PDB entry 8T07 | electron microscopy, 3.38 A resolution | chains E and F of the 6 polymer chains in the assembly

[Chain E]
Protein: 18G7 Fab heavy chain
Source organism: Mus musculus
Notes: antibody fragment or engineered binder
Chain sequence (120 residues; row label = number of the first residue in the row):
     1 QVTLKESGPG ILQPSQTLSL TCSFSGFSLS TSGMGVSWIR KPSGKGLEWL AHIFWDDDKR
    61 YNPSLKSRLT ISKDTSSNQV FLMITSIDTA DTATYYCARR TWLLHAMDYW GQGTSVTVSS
Disulfides: Cys22-Cys97

[Chain F]
Protein: 18G7 Fab light chain
Source organism: Mus musculus
Notes: antibody fragment or engineered binder
Chain sequence (107 residues; row label = number of the first residue in the row):
     1 DIQMTQSPSS LSASLGGKVT ITCKASQDIN EYIAWYQHKP GKGPRLLIHY TSTLQPGIPS
    61 RFSGSGSGRD YSFSISNLEP EDIATYYCLQ YDNLLWTFGG GTKLEIK

[How chain E and chain F interact]
Pairs across the interface - 35 pairs, chain E then chain F:
  Ser37(E) - Trp96(F)
  Ile39(E) - Phe98(F)  hydrophobic
  Lys41(E) - Tyr87(F)
  Gly46(E) - Gly100(F)
  Leu47(E) - Tyr87(F)
  Leu47(E) - Phe98(F)  hydrophobic
  Trp49(E) - Leu94(F)
  Trp49(E) - Leu95(F)  hydrophobic
  Trp49(E) - Trp96(F)
  His52(E) - Leu94(F)  hydrogen bond (side chain-backbone)
  His52(E) - Trp96(F)
  Arg60(E) - Leu94(F)
  Pro63(E) - Leu95(F)  hydrophobic
  Tyr96(E) - His38(F)  hydrogen bond
  Arg100(E) - Leu94(F)
  Arg100(E) - Trp96(F)
  Leu104(E) - Leu46(F)  hydrophobic
  Leu104(E) - Gln55(F)
  His105(E) - Tyr32(F)
  His105(E) - Tyr91(F)
  His105(E) - Trp96(F)
  Ala106(E) - Ala34(F)  hydrophobic
  Ala106(E) - Tyr36(F)
  Ala106(E) - Leu89(F)  hydrophobic
  Ala106(E) - Tyr91(F)
  Met107(E) - Tyr36(F)  hydrogen bond (backbone-side chain)
  Met107(E) - Leu89(F)  hydrophobic
  Met107(E) - Trp96(F)  hydrophobic
  Met107(E) - Phe98(F)  hydrophobic
  Trp110(E) - Tyr36(F)
  Trp110(E) - Pro44(F)
  Trp110(E) - Phe98(F)  hydrophobic
  Gly111(E) - Gly43(F)
  Gln112(E) - Lys42(F)
  Gln112(E) - Gly43(F)  hydrogen bond (side chain-backbone)
Other interface residues (no listed pair), chain E (22 interface residues in all): Lys45, Glu48, Phe54, Asp108
Other interface residues (no listed pair), chain F (19 interface residues in all): Gly41, His49

[In short]
Chain E and chain F form an interface of 22 and 19 residues respectively; the contacts include 4 hydrogen
bonds. Polar contacts include His52(E)-Leu94(F), Tyr96(E)-His38(F) and Met107(E)-Tyr36(F).
Chain E is 18G7 Fab heavy chain and chain F is 18G7 Fab light chain, both from Mus musculus; the structure,
Structure of mouse Myomaker mutant-Y118A bound to Fab18G7, was determined by electron microscopy, deposited
together with 8T03, 8T04, 8T05 and 8T06.
